Entry 7F0D (electron microscopy, 3.30 A resolution); this record covers chains A and E of the 31 polymer chains in the assembly.

[Chain A]
Molecule: 23S rRNA
Organism: Mycobacterium tuberculosis H37Ra
Sequence (3138 nucleotides; each row starts with the number of its first residue):
     1 UUGUAAGUGU CUAAGGGCGC AUGGUGGAUG CCUUGGCAUC GAGAGCCGAU GAAGGACGUG
    61 GGAGGCUGCG AUAUGCCUCG GGGAGCUGUC AACCGAGCGU GGAUCCGAGG AUUUCCGAAU
   121 GGGGAAACCC AGCACGAGUG AUGUCGUGCU ACCCGCAUCU GAAUAUAUAG GGUGCGGGAG
   181 GGAACGCGGG GAAGUGAAAC AUCUCAGUAC CCGUAGGAGG AGAAAACAAU UGUGAUUCCG
   241 CAAGUAGUGG CGAGCGAACG CGGAACAGGC UAAACCGCAC GCAUGGGUAA CCGGGUAGGG
   301 GUUGUGUGUG CGGGGUUGUG GGAGGAUAUG UCUCAGCGCU ACCCGGCUGA GAGGCAGUCA
   361 GAAAGUGUCG UGGUUAGCGG AAGUGGCCUG GGAUGGUCUG CCGUAGACGG UGAGAGCCCG
   421 GUACGCGAAA ACCCGGCACC UGCCUAGUAU CAAUUCCCGA GUAGCAGCGG GCCCGUGGAA
   481 UCCGCUGUGA AUCCGCCGGG ACCACCCGGU AAGCCUAAAU ACUCCUCGAU GACCGAUAGC
   541 GGAUUAGUAC CGUGAGGGAA UGGUGAAAAG UACCCCGGGA GGGGAGUGAA AGAGUACCUG
   601 AAACCGUGUG CCUACAAUCC GUCAGAGCCU CCUUUUCCUC UCCGGAGGAG GGUGGUGAUG
   661 GCGUGCCUUU UGAAGAAUGA GCCUGCGAGU CAGGGACAUG UCGCAAGGUU AACCCGUGUG
   721 GGGUAGCCGC AGCGAAAGCG AGUCUGAAUA GGGCGACCCA CACGCGCAUA CGCGCGUGUG
   781 AAUAGUGGCG UGUUCUGGAC CCGAAGCGGA GUGAUCUACC CAUGGCCAGG GUGAAGCGCG
   841 GGUAAGACCG CGUGGAGGCC CGAACCCACU UAGGUUGAAG ACUGAGGGGA UGAGCUGUGG
   901 GUAGGGGUGA AAGGCCAAUC AAACUCCGUG AUAGCUGGUU CUCCCCGAAA UGCAUUUAGG
   961 UGCAGCGUUG CGUGGUUCAC CGCGGAGGUA GAGCUACUGG AUGGCCGAUG GGCCCUACUA
  1021 GGUUACUGAC GUCAGCCAAA CUCCGAAUGC CGUGGUGUAA AGCGUGGCAG UGAGACGGCG
  1081 GGGGAUAAGC UCCGUACGUC GAAAGGGAAA CAGCCCAGAU CGCCGGCUAA GGCCCCCAAG
  1141 CGUGUGCUAA GUGGGAAAGG AUGUGCAGUC GCAAAGACAA CCAGGAGGUU GGCUUAGAAG
  1201 CAGCCACCCU UGAAAGAGUG CGUAAUAGCU CACUGGUCAA GUGAUUGUGC GCCGAUAAUG
  1261 UAGCGGGGCU CAAGCACACC GCCGAAGCCG CGGCACAUCC ACCUUGUGGU GGGUGUGGGU
  1321 AGGGGAGCGU CCCUCAUUCA GCGAAGCCAC CGGGUGACCG GUGGUGGAGG GUGGGGGAGU
  1381 GAGAAUGCAG GCAUGAGUAG CGACAAGGCA AGUGAGAACC UUGCCCGCCG AAAGACCAAG
  1441 GGUUCCUGGG CCAGGCCAGU CCGCCCAGGG UGAGUCGGGA CCUAAGGCGA GGCCGACAGG
  1501 CGUAGUCGAU GGACAACGGG UUGAUAUUCC CGUACCCGUG UGUGGGCGCC CGUGACGAAU
  1561 CAGCGGUACU AACCACCCAA AACCGGAUCG AUCACUCCCC UUCGGGGGUG UGGAGUUCUG
  1621 GGGCUGCGUG GGAACUUCGC UGGUAGUAGU CAAGCGAAGG GGUGACGCAG GAAGGUAGCC
  1681 GUACCAGUCA GUGGUAACAC UGGGGCAAGC CGGUAGGGAG AGCGAUAGGC AAAUCCGUCG
  1741 CUCACUAAUC CUGAGAGGUG ACGCAUAGCC GGUUGAGGCG AAUUCGGUGA UCCUCUGCUG
  1801 CCAAGAAAAG CCUCUAGCGA GCACACACAC GGCCCGUACC CCAAACCGAC ACAGGUGGUC
  1861 AGGUAGAGCA UACCAAGGCG UACGAGAUAA CUAUGGUUAA GGAACUCGGC AAAAUGCCCC
  1921 CGUAACUUCG GGAGAAGGGG GACCGGAAUA UCGUGAACAC CCUUGCGGUG GGAGCGGGAU
  1981 CCGGUCGCAG AAACCAGUGA GGAGCGACUG UUUACUAAAA ACACAGGUCC GUGCGAAGUC
  2041 GCAAGACGAU GUAUACGGAC UGACGCCUGC CCGGUGCUGG AAGGUUAAGA GGACCCGUUA
  2101 ACCCGCAAGG GUGAAGCGGA GAAUUUAAGC CCCAGUAAAC GGCGGUGGUA ACUAUAACCA
  2161 UCCUAAGGUA GCGAAAUUCC UUGUCGGGUA AGUUCCGACC UGCACGAAUG GCGUAACGAC
  2221 UUCUCAACUG UCUCAACCAU AGACUCGGCG AAAUUGCACU ACGAGUAAAG AUGCUCGUUA
  2281 CGCGCGGCAG GACGAAAAGA CCCCGGGACC UUCACUACAA CUUGGUAUUG AUGUUCGGUA
  2341 CGGUUUGUGU AGGAUAGGUG GGAGACUGUG AAACCUCGAC GCCAGUUGGG GCGGAGUCGU
  2401 UGUUGAAAUA CCACUCUGAU CGUAUUGGGC AUCUAACCUC GAACCCUGAA UCGGGUUUAG
  2461 GGACAGUGCC UGGCGGGUAG UUUAACUGGG GCGGUUGCCU CCUAAAAUGU AACGGAGGCG
  2521 CCCAAAGGUU CCCUCAACCU GGACGGCAAU CAGGUGGCGA GUGUAAAUGC ACAAGGGAGC
  2581 UUGACUGCGA GACUUACAAG UCAAGCAGGG ACGAAAGUCG GGAUUAGUGA UCCGGCACCC
  2641 CCGAGUGGAA GGGGUGUCGC UCAACGGAUA AAAGGUACCC CGGGGAUAAC AGGCUGAUCU
  2701 UCCCCAAGAG UCCAUAUCGA CGGGAUGGUU UGGCACCUCG AUGUCGGCUC GUCGCAUCCU
  2761 GGGGCUGGAG CAGGUCCCAA GGGUUGGGCU GUUCGCCCAU UAAAGCGGCA CGCGAGCUGG
  2821 GUUUAGAACG UCGUGAGACA GUUCGGUCUC UAUCCGCCGC GCGCGUCAGA AACUUGAGGA
  2881 AACCUGUCCC UAGUACGAGA GGACCGGGAC GGACGAACCU CUGGUGCACC AGUUGUCCCG
  2941 CCAGGGGCAC CGCUGGAUAG CCACGUUCGG UCAGGAUAAC CGCUGAAAGC AUCUAAGCGG
  3001 GAAACCUUCU CCAAGAUCAG GUUUCUCACC CACUUGGUGG GAUAAGGCCC CCCGCAGAAC
  3061 ACGGGUUCAA UAGGUCAGAC CUGGAAGCUC AGUAAUGGGU GUAGGGAACU GGUGCUAACC
  3121 GGCCGAAAAC UUACAACA
Not modelled in the structure: 1-4, 1013-1022, 3133-3138
Bound ions: Mg2+ near A2300 (its only coordinating residue here)
Small-molecule neighbours: clarithromycin (CTY): U875, A2295, A2296, A2297, A2300, A2741, G2743, U2847, C2848, U2849

[Chain E]
Protein: 50S ribosomal protein L4
Organism: Mycobacterium tuberculosis H37Ra
Reference sequence: A0A045J9H1 (A0A045J9H1_MYCTX); residues 1-223 here = UniProt positions 1-223
Sequence (223 residues; each row starts with the number of its first residue):
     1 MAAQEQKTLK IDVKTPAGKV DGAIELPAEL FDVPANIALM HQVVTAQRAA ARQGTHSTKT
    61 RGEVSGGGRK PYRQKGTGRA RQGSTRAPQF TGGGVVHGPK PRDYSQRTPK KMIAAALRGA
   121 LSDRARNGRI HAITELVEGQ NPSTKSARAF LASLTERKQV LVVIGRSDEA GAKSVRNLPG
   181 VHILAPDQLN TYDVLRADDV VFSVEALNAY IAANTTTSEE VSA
Not modelled in the structure: 1-8, 216-223

[Chain A / chain E interface]
Contacting residue pairs (164):
  C37(A) - Ser57(E)  hydrogen bond to the sugar
  A38(A) - Thr55(E)  hydrogen bond to the base
  A38(A) - Ser57(E)  sugar contact
  A38(A) - Pro101(E)  sugar contact
  C402(A) - Lys145(E)  salt bridge to the phosphate
  C402(A) - Arg148(E)  base contact
  G403(A) - Thr144(E)  sugar contact
  G403(A) - Arg148(E)  hydrogen bond to the base
  G403(A) - Asn177(E)  hydrogen bond to the base
  G403(A) - Leu178(E)  base contact
  U404(A) - Pro142(E)  phosphate contact
  U404(A) - Ser143(E)  phosphate contact
  U404(A) - Thr144(E)  hydrogen bond to the phosphate
  U404(A) - Lys173(E)  base contact
  U404(A) - Ser174(E)  sugar contact
  A405(A) - Arg176(E)  salt bridge to the phosphate
  A405(A) - Asn177(E)  hydrogen bond to the phosphate
  G406(A) - Asn177(E)  hydrogen bond to the sugar
  G406(A) - Pro179(E)  sugar contact
  A423(A) - Arg176(E)  sugar contact
  U530(A) - Gln53(E)  hydrogen bond to the sugar
  G531(A) - Gln53(E)  sugar contact
  G531(A) - Thr55(E)  hydrogen bond to the base
  A532(A) - Arg48(E)  hydrogen bond to the base
  A532(A) - Ala49(E)  base contact
  A532(A) - Arg52(E)  salt bridge to the phosphate
  A532(A) - Gln53(E)  phosphate contact
  A532(A) - Gly54(E)  phosphate contact
  C533(A) - Arg52(E)  salt bridge to the phosphate
  C533(A) - Thr55(E)  sugar contact
  C533(A) - His56(E)  salt bridge to the phosphate
  U537(A) - Thr91(E)  base contact
  A538(A) - Thr91(E)  phosphate contact
  A538(A) - Gly92(E)  hydrogen bond to the phosphate
  G539(A) - Val95(E)  phosphate contact
  C540(A) - Lys59(E)  phosphate contact
  G541(A) - Lys59(E)  phosphate contact
  G541(A) - Val64(E)  phosphate contact
  G541(A) - Ser65(E)  hydrogen bond to the phosphate
  G558(A) - Gly66(E)  phosphate contact
  G558(A) - Gly67(E)  phosphate contact
  G558(A) - Thr85(E)  phosphate contact
  A559(A) - Arg86(E)  salt bridge to the phosphate
  G685(A) - Thr91(E)  base contact
  G687(A) - Pro88(E)  sugar contact
  G687(A) - Gln89(E)  sugar contact
  G687(A) - Val96(E)  phosphate contact
  A688(A) - Val96(E)  phosphate contact
  A688(A) - His97(E)  sugar contact
  G689(A) - His97(E)  sugar contact
  U690(A) - His97(E)  hydrogen bond to the base
  C691(A) - Arg102(E)  hydrogen bond to the phosphate
  A692(A) - Arg102(E)  salt bridge to the phosphate
  G694(A) - Arg107(E)  hydrogen bond to the sugar
  C702(A) - Asn36(E)  phosphate contact
  C702(A) - Met112(E)  base contact
  G703(A) - Asn36(E)  hydrogen bond to the phosphate
  G703(A) - Lys111(E)  sugar contact
  G703(A) - Met112(E)  sugar contact
  C704(A) - Lys111(E)  sugar contact
  G708(A) - Lys111(E)  phosphate contact
  U709(A) - Pro109(E)  phosphate contact
  U709(A) - Lys111(E)  salt bridge to the phosphate
  U710(A) - Thr108(E)  phosphate contact
  U710(A) - Pro109(E)  phosphate contact
  U710(A) - Lys110(E)  hydrogen bond to the phosphate
  A711(A) - Arg107(E)  phosphate contact
  G716(A) - Arg166(E)  hydrogen bond to the sugar
  G716(A) - Gln188(E)  hydrogen bond to the sugar
  U717(A) - Gln188(E)  hydrogen bond to the sugar
  G718(A) - His182(E)  base contact
  G718(A) - Ile183(E)  hydrogen bond to the base
  G718(A) - Leu184(E)  base contact
  G718(A) - Gln188(E)  base contact
  G718(A) - Asn190(E)  hydrogen bond to the sugar
  G718(A) - Asp193(E)  hydrogen bond to the sugar
  U719(A) - Gln47(E)  phosphate contact
  U719(A) - Ala50(E)  sugar contact
  U719(A) - Ala51(E)  phosphate contact
  G720(A) - Gln47(E)  phosphate contact
  G720(A) - Ile113(E)  phosphate contact
  G720(A) - Asp187(E)  hydrogen bond to the sugar
  G720(A) - Gln188(E)  sugar contact
  G720(A) - Leu189(E)  sugar contact
  G720(A) - Asn190(E)  sugar contact
  G721(A) - Ile113(E)  phosphate contact
  G723(A) - Lys110(E)  hydrogen bond to the base
  G787(A) - Pro109(E)  sugar contact
  G787(A) - Met112(E)  base contact
  G788(A) - Gln42(E)  hydrogen bond to the base
  G788(A) - Arg107(E)  salt bridge to the phosphate
  G788(A) - Thr108(E)  sugar contact
  C789(A) - Gln42(E)  hydrogen bond to the sugar
  C789(A) - Gln106(E)  sugar contact
  G798(A) - Lys100(E)  hydrogen bond to the base
  A799(A) - Lys100(E)  base contact
  C800(A) - His97(E)  hydrogen bond to the phosphate
  C801(A) - Pro88(E)  phosphate contact
  C801(A) - Val96(E)  sugar contact
  C801(A) - His97(E)  sugar contact
  C802(A) - Arg61(E)  salt bridge to the phosphate
  C802(A) - Gln82(E)  phosphate contact
  C802(A) - Pro88(E)  sugar contact
  C802(A) - Gln89(E)  sugar contact
  G803(A) - Arg61(E)  salt bridge to the phosphate
  G803(A) - Lys70(E)  phosphate contact
  G803(A) - Gln74(E)  hydrogen bond to the sugar
  G803(A) - Arg81(E)  sugar contact
  G803(A) - Gln82(E)  phosphate contact
  G803(A) - Gly83(E)  phosphate contact
  A804(A) - Lys70(E)  phosphate contact
  A804(A) - Gln74(E)  sugar contact
  A804(A) - Gly83(E)  phosphate contact
  U919(A) - Arg73(E)  hydrogen bond to the base
  U925(A) - Arg69(E)  salt bridge to the phosphate
  C926(A) - Gly68(E)  phosphate contact
  C926(A) - Arg69(E)  phosphate contact
  C927(A) - Gly68(E)  phosphate contact
  G930(A) - Thr60(E)  base contact
  G930(A) - Arg61(E)  hydrogen bond to the sugar
  G930(A) - Gly62(E)  phosphate contact
  U936(A) - Arg81(E)  hydrogen bond to the base
  U1334(A) - Arg48(E)  sugar contact
  U1334(A) - Tyr192(E)  hydrogen bond to the sugar
  C1335(A) - Tyr192(E)  sugar contact
  C1335(A) - Arg196(E)  sugar contact
  A1336(A) - Gln159(E)  phosphate contact
  G1375(A) - His41(E)  hydrogen bond to the phosphate
  G1376(A) - His41(E)  salt bridge to the phosphate
  G1376(A) - Thr45(E)  sugar contact
  G1377(A) - Arg52(E)  hydrogen bond to the sugar
  G1377(A) - Tyr104(E)  sugar contact
  A1378(A) - Arg102(E)  salt bridge to the phosphate
  G1379(A) - Thr58(E)  base contact
  G1379(A) - Val95(E)  base contact
  G1379(A) - Pro99(E)  sugar contact
  A1385(A) - Gln89(E)  base contact
  U1386(A) - Gly78(E)  base contact
  U1386(A) - Arg79(E)  hydrogen bond to the base
  U1386(A) - Ala80(E)  phosphate contact
  G1387(A) - Ala80(E)  phosphate contact
  G1387(A) - Gln82(E)  hydrogen bond to the sugar
  G1387(A) - Gln89(E)  hydrogen bond to the base
  C1388(A) - Arg79(E)  salt bridge to the phosphate
  C1388(A) - Gln82(E)  phosphate contact
  C1388(A) - Gln89(E)  sugar contact
  C1388(A) - Phe90(E)  sugar contact
  C1388(A) - Thr91(E)  hydrogen bond to the sugar
  A1389(A) - Thr91(E)  sugar contact
  A2297(A) - Gly76(E)  phosphate contact
  A2297(A) - Gly78(E)  phosphate contact
  A2298(A) - Lys75(E)  hydrogen bond to the sugar
  A2298(A) - Gly76(E)  phosphate contact
  A2298(A) - Thr77(E)  phosphate contact
  A2298(A) - Gly78(E)  hydrogen bond to the phosphate
  A2298(A) - Arg81(E)  base contact
  G2299(A) - Lys75(E)  salt bridge to the phosphate
  A2300(A) - Lys75(E)  salt bridge to the phosphate
  C2681(A) - Gln74(E)  phosphate contact
  C2681(A) - Lys75(E)  phosphate contact
  G2682(A) - Gln74(E)  hydrogen bond to the phosphate
  G2682(A) - Lys75(E)  salt bridge to the phosphate
  G2682(A) - Arg81(E)  hydrogen bond to the phosphate
  G2683(A) - Arg81(E)  salt bridge to the phosphate
Other interface residues (no listed pair), chain A (86 interface residues in all): U39, A407, G547, G557, C686, U724, G790, A805, C1333
Other interface residues (no listed pair), chain E (92 interface residues in all): Ala38, Leu39, Val43, Ser84, Ala87, Gly98, Ala114, Ala185

[Summary]
86 residues of chain A and 92 residues of chain E are in contact; the contacts include 44 hydrogen bonds and
19 salt bridges. Among the polar pairs are A38(A)-Thr55(E), G403(A)-Arg148(E) and G403(A)-Asn177(E). Chain A
binds clarithromycin.
Chain A is 23S rRNA and chain E is 50S ribosomal protein L4, both from Mycobacterium tuberculosis H37Ra; the
structure, Cryo-EM structure of Mycobacterium tuberculosis 50S ribosome subunit bound with clarithromycin, was
determined by electron microscopy.
